Entry 1WDF (X-ray diffraction, 2.50 A resolution); this record covers chains A and B.

Chain A (and B):
Molecule: E2 glycoprotein
Organism: Murine hepatitis virus
Notes: fragment: MHV 2-Helix, residues 969-1254; chain B of this document is another copy of the same molecule, construct and numbering; everything in this record applies to it too
UniProtKB: P11224 (VGL2_CVMA5); numbering as in UniProt; present here: 969-1024, 1216-1254
Chain sequence (95 residues; numbered 969 to 1254; 191 numbers in that range are skipped by the numbering (no residue carries them; nothing is unmodelled there); the number before each row is that of its first residue):
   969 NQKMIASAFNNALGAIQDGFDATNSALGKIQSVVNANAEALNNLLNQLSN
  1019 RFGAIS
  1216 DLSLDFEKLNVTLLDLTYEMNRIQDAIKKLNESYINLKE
Unresolved in the structure: 969, 1024, 1253-1254 (chain B: 1023-1024)
UniProt features mapped onto this chain:
  - glycosylation (N-linked (GlcNAc...) asparagine): Asn1225, Asn1246
What the authors report for this chain:
  - self-association interface (contacts with another copy of this molecule): Phe977, Leu981
  - mutagenesis - F977K, L981K: unchanged expression (citing earlier work)

Chain A / chain B interface:
Pairs across the interface - 6 pairs, chain A then chain B:
  Asn1010(A) - Lys1243(B)
  Phe1221(A) - Gln1239(B)
  Glu1222(A) - Asp989(B)
  Tyr1233(A) - Glu1254(B)  hydrogen bond (side chain-backbone)
  Glu1234(A) - Asn1251(B)
  Glu1234(A) - Glu1254(B)
Other interface residues (no listed pair), chain A (8 interface residues in all): Asp1216, Thr1227, Arg1237
Other interface residues (no listed pair), chain B (8 interface residues in all): Ser1000, Asn1246, Lys1253
The authors on this interface:
  - residue pairs: Tyr1233(A)-Glu1254(B) (hydrogen bond)

In short:
The chain A/chain B interface involves 8 residues from each chain, with 1 hydrogen bond. The hydrogen-bonded
pair is Tyr1233(A)-Glu1254(B). The paper describes a hydrogen bond between Tyr1233(A) and Glu1254(B). The
paper reports that F977K and L981K of chain A leave expression unchanged; a self-association interface
involving Phe977(A) and Leu981(A).
Both chains are E2 glycoprotein (Murine hepatitis virus). Entry 1WDF (crystal structure of MHV spike protein
fusion core) was determined by X-ray diffraction together with 1WDG from the same study.
